8F7R - chains B and E of the 9 polymer chains in the assembly; structure by electron microscopy, 3.28 A resolution.

== Chain B ==
Protein: Guanine nucleotide-binding protein G(I)/G(S)/G(T) subunit beta-1
Source organism: Rattus norvegicus
Reference sequence: P54311 (GBB1_RAT); numbering as in UniProt (aligned over 2-340)
Amino-acid sequence (353 residues; row label = number of the first residue in the row; numbers below 1 keep their minus sign (Met-12 is residue -12)):
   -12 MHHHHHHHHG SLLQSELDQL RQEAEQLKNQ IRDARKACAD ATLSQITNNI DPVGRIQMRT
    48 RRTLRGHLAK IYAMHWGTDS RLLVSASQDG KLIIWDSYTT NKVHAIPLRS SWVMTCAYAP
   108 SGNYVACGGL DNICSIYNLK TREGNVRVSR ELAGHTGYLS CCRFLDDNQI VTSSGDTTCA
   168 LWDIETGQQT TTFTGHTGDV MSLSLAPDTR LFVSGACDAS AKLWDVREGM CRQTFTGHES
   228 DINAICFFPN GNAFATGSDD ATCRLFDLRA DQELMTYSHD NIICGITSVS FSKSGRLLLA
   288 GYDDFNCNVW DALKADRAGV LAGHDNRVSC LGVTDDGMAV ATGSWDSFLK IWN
Not modelled in the structure: -12 to 6
Construct notes: expression tag (-12 to 1)
UniProt features mapped onto this chain:
  - modified residue: Ser2 (N-acetylserine), His266 (Phosphohistidine)

== Chain E ==
Protein: scFv16
Source organism: synthetic construct
Notes: antibody fragment or engineered binder
Amino-acid sequence (248 residues; row label = number of the first residue in the row):
     1 MVQLVESGGG LVQPGGSRKL SCSASGFAFS SFGMHWVRQA PEKGLEWVAY ISSGSGTIYY
    61 ADTVKGRFTI SRDDPKNTLF LQMTSLRSED TAMYYCVRSI YYYGSSPFDF WGQGTTLTVS
   121 AGGGGSGGGG SGGGGSADIV MTQATSSVPV TPGESVSISC RSSKSLLHSN GNTYLYWFLQ
   181 RPGQSPQLLI YRMSNLASGV PDRFSGSGSG TAFTLTISRL EAEDVGVYYC MQHLEYPLTF
   241 GAGTKLEL
Not modelled in the structure: 1, 122-137
Disulfides: Cys160-Cys230

== Interface between chain B and chain E ==
Pairs across the interface (15):
  Asp66(B) with Tyr103(E)
  Arg68(B) with Tyr103(E)
  Leu69(B) with Tyr103(E), hydrophobic
  Asp83(B) with Tyr103(E)
  Val90(B) with Tyr102(E), hydrophobic
  His91(B) with Tyr102(E)
  Leu126(B) with Tyr102(E)
  Arg129(B) with Val2(E); Arg98(E), hydrogen bond (backbone-side chain); Phe110(E)
  Glu130(B) with Gly26(E); Phe27(E); Ala28(E), hydrogen bond (backbone-backbone); Phe32(E)
  Gly131(B) with Phe32(E)
Also at the interface, not in a pair above, chain E (11 interface residues in all): Ser31, Ile100

== Summary ==
Chain B and chain E form an interface of 10 and 11 residues respectively; the contacts include 2 hydrogen
bonds. Among the polar pairs are Arg129(B)-Arg98(E) and Glu130(B)-Ala28(E).
Here chain B is Guanine nucleotide-binding protein G(I)/G(S)/G(T) subunit beta-1 (Rattus norvegicus) and chain
E is scFv16 (synthetic construct). Entry 8F7R (Gi bound mu-opioid receptor in complex with endomorphin) was
determined by electron microscopy together with 8F7Q, 8F7S, 8F7W and 8F7X from the same study.
